Entry 4P65 (X-ray diffraction, 1.50 A resolution); this record covers chains E and F of the 12 polymer chains in the assembly.

# Chain E
Molecule: Insulin
Reference sequence: P01308 (INS_HUMAN); residues 1-21 here correspond to UniProt positions 90-110 (UniProt number = residue number + 89)
Amino-acid sequence (21 residues; row label = number of the first residue in the row):
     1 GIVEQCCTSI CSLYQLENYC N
Cystine bridges: C6-C11
Ligand contacts: phenol (IPH): C6, S9, I10, C11, L16

# Chain F
Molecule: Insulin
Reference sequence: P01308 (INS_HUMAN); residues 1-30 here correspond to UniProt positions 25-54 (UniProt number = residue number + 24)
Amino-acid sequence (30 residues; row label = number of the first residue in the row):
     1 FVNQHLCGSH LVEALYLVCG ERGAFYTPAT
Unresolved in the structure: 29-30
Modified residues: A24 (2-amino-3-cyclohexyl-propionic acid; ALC); A29 (L-ornithine; ORN)
Metal / ion sites: Zn2+: H10 (shared with 1 residue of chain B; 1 residue of chain J)
Ligand contacts:
  - phenol (IPH), molecule 1: V2, H5, L6
  - phenol (IPH), molecule 2: C7, H10, L11, A14

# Interface between chain E and chain F
Inter-chain disulfides: C7(E)-C7(F), C20(E)-C19(F)
Pairs across the interface - 25 pairs, chain E then chain F:
  I2(E) - L11(F)  hydrophobic
  I2(E) - L15(F)  hydrophobic
  I2(E) - Y26(F)  hydrophobic
  V3(E) - Q4(F)
  V3(E) - Y26(F)
  C6(E) - C7(F)
  C6(E) - L11(F)  hydrophobic
  C7(E) - C7(F)  disulfide
  C7(E) - G8(F)
  L13(E) - V18(F)  hydrophobic
  L16(E) - L11(F)  hydrophobic
  L16(E) - L15(F)
  E17(E) - V18(F)
  E17(E) - R22(F)  salt bridge
  Y19(E) - L15(F)  hydrophobic
  Y19(E) - A24(F)
  Y19(E) - F25(F)  hydrogen bond (backbone-backbone)
  C20(E) - V18(F)  hydrophobic
  C20(E) - C19(F)  disulfide
  C20(E) - G23(F)
  C20(E) - A24(F)
  N21(E) - R22(F)  hydrogen bond (side chain-backbone)
  N21(E) - G23(F)  hydrogen bond (backbone-backbone)
  N21(E) - A24(F)
  N21(E) - F25(F)
Other interface residues (no listed pair), chain F (15 interface residues in all): A14, T27, P28

# Summary
10 residues of chain E face 15 of chain F across their interface, with 2 disulfide bonds, 3 hydrogen bonds and
1 salt bridge. Polar pairs include E17(E)-R22(F), N21(E)-R22(F) and Y19(E)-F25(F). One phenol molecule is
bound between chain E and chain F.
Here chain E is Insulin and chain F is Insulin. Entry 4P65 (Crystal structure of an cyclohexylalanine
substituted insulin analog) was determined by X-ray diffraction.
